7FCA - chains A and B of the 6 polymer chains in the assembly; structure by X-ray diffraction, 2.21 A resolution.

[Chain A (and B)]
Molecule: Fructokinase, PfkB
Organism: Mycobacterium marinum (strain ATCC BAA-535 / M)
Notes: chain B of this document is another copy of the same molecule, construct and numbering; everything in this record applies to it too
UniProtKB: B2HEF4 (B2HEF4_MYCMM); numbering as in UniProt (aligned over 1-303)
Sequence (303 residues; numbered 1 to 303; the number before each row is that of its first residue):
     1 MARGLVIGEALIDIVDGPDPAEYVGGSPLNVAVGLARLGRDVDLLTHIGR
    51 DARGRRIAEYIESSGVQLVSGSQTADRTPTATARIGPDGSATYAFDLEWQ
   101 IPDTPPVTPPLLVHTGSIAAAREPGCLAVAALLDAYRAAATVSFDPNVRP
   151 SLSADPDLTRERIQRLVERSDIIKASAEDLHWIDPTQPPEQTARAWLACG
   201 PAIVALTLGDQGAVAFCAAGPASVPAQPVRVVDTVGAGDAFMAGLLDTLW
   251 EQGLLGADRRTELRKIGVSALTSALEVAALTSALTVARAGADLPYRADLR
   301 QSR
Disordered / not traced: 17, 84-91, 229-231, 293-303 (chain B: 1, 18-21, 84-91, 229-232, 290-303)
Differences from the reference sequence: conflict T108 (Ala in B2HEF4)

[How chain A and chain B interact]
Pairs across the interface (15; chain A residue first):
  E190(A) - P188(B)
  E190(A) - P189(B)
  Q191(A) - T186(B)
  Q191(A) - Q187(B)  hydrogen bond
  Q191(A) - P188(B)
  Q191(A) - Q191(B)
  R194(A) - H181(B)  hydrogen bond
  R194(A) - P185(B)  hydrogen bond (side chain-backbone)
  R194(A) - T186(B)
  R194(A) - Q187(B)  hydrogen bond (side chain-backbone)
  R194(A) - P188(B)
  C217(A) - H181(B)  hydrogen bond (backbone-side chain)
  A218(A) - H181(B)  hydrogen bond (backbone-side chain)
  G220(A) - H181(B)  hydrogen bond (backbone-side chain)
  P221(A) - H181(B)
Also at the interface, not in a pair above, chain A (10 interface residues in all): A198, A219, V268
Also at the interface, not in a pair above, chain B (8 interface residues in all): E178

[In short]
10 residues of chain A face 8 of chain B across their interface, with 7 hydrogen bonds. Among the polar pairs
are Q191(A)-Q187(B), R194(A)-H181(B) and R194(A)-P185(B).
Both chains are Fructokinase, PfkB (Mycobacterium marinum (strain ATCC BAA-535 / M)). Entry 7FCA
(PfkB(Mycobacterium marinum)) was determined by X-ray diffraction (same publication as 7CF8).
